2Y3D - chains A and B; structure by X-ray diffraction, 2.30 A resolution.

Chain A (and B):
Molecule: Nickel and cobalt resistance protein cnrr
From: Cupriavidus metallidurans
Notes: fragment: metal-sensor domain, residues 31-148; chain B of this document is another copy of the same molecule, construct and numbering; everything in this record applies to it too
UniProt: P37975 (CNRR_RALME); residues 31-148 here = UniProt positions 31-148
Chain sequence (118 residues; row label = number of the first residue in the row):
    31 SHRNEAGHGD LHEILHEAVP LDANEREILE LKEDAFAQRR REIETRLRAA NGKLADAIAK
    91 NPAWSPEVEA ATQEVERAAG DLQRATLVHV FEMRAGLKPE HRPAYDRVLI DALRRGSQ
Not modelled in the structure: 31-34, 146-148 (chain B: 31-38)
Metal / ion sites: Zn2+ site 1: His38, Glu63, His119 (together with chloride ion); Zn2+ site 2: His42, His46, Glu60 (together with chloride ion)

How chain A and chain B interact:
Contacting residue pairs (50):
  Asn81(A) - Leu143(B)
  Asn81(A) - Arg144(B)
  Asn81(A) - Gly146(B)
  Gly82(A) - Arg144(B)  hydrogen bond (backbone-side chain)
  Leu84(A) - Gln113(B)
  Leu84(A) - Leu143(B)  hydrophobic
  Ala85(A) - Ile140(B)
  Ala85(A) - Arg144(B)
  Asp86(A) - Arg144(B)  salt bridge
  Ile88(A) - Phe121(B)  hydrophobic
  Ile88(A) - Leu139(B)  hydrophobic
  Ile88(A) - Leu143(B)  hydrophobic
  Ala89(A) - Ile140(B)  hydrophobic
  Pro92(A) - Phe121(B)
  Pro92(A) - Arg124(B)
  Pro92(A) - Asp136(B)
  Ala93(A) - Phe121(B)
  Trp94(A) - Arg114(B)
  Trp94(A) - Leu117(B)  hydrophobic
  Trp94(A) - Phe121(B)
  Glu99(A) - Arg114(B)
  Thr102(A) - Gln113(B)
  Thr102(A) - Arg114(B)
  Thr102(A) - Leu117(B)
  Gln103(A) - Arg114(B)
  Val105(A) - Gln113(B)
  Glu106(A) - Glu106(B)
  Glu106(A) - Gly110(B)
  Glu106(A) - Arg114(B)  salt bridge
  Arg107(A) - Glu106(B)  salt bridge
  Gly110(A) - Glu106(B)
  Arg114(A) - Trp94(B)
  Arg114(A) - Glu99(B)  salt bridge
  Arg114(A) - Thr102(B)
  Leu117(A) - Leu84(B)  hydrophobic
  Leu117(A) - Ile88(B)  hydrophobic
  Leu117(A) - Trp94(B)  hydrophobic
  Val118(A) - Trp94(B)
  Phe121(A) - Ile88(B)  hydrophobic
  Phe121(A) - Pro92(B)
  Phe121(A) - Ala93(B)
  Phe121(A) - Trp94(B)  hydrophobic
  Arg124(A) - Pro92(B)
  Asp136(A) - Pro92(B)
  Leu139(A) - Ile88(B)  hydrophobic
  Ile140(A) - Ala89(B)  hydrophobic
  Leu143(A) - Ala85(B)  hydrophobic
  Leu143(A) - Ile88(B)  hydrophobic
  Arg144(A) - Ala85(B)
  Arg144(A) - Asp86(B)  salt bridge
Other interface residues (no listed pair), chain A (29 interface residues in all): Val98, Gln113
Other interface residues (no listed pair), chain B (29 interface residues in all): Asn81, Val105, Arg107, Asp111, Val118, Gln148

Summary:
Chain A and chain B each contribute 29 residues to their interface; the contacts include 1 hydrogen bond and 5
salt bridges. Polar contacts include Asp86(A)-Arg144(B), Glu106(A)-Arg114(B) and Arg107(A)-Glu106(B). The Zn2+
site 1 is built by His38(A), Glu63(A) and His119(A).
Both chains are Nickel and cobalt resistance protein cnrr (Cupriavidus metallidurans). Entry 2Y3D (Zn-bound
form of Cupriavidus metallidurans CH34 CnrXs) was determined by X-ray diffraction together with 2Y39, 2Y3B,
2Y3G and 2Y3H from the same study.
